PDB entry 3JRG | X-ray diffraction, 3.11 A resolution | chains A and D of the 4 polymer chains in the assembly

[Chain A]
Molecule: DNA-binding protein fis
Organism: Escherichia coli
Reference sequence: P0A6R3 (FIS_ECOLI); numbering as in UniProt (aligned over 1-98)
Amino-acid sequence (98 residues; numbered 1 to 98; the number before each row is that of its first residue):
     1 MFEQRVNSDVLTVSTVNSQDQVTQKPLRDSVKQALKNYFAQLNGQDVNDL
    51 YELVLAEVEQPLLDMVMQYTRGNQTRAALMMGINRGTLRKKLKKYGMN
Not modelled in the structure: 1-7
Swiss-Prot annotation at these positions:
  - DNA-binding region: Gln74 to Lys93 (H-T-H motif)
  - region: Asn17 to Gly44 (Required for the stimulation of HIN-mediated recombination)

[Chain D]
Molecule: 27-nt DNA strand
Sequence (27 nucleotides; row label = number of the first residue in the row):
     1 AAATTTGCTGAAAATTCCAACAAATTT

[Chain A / chain D interface]
Pairs across the interface (13; chain A residue first):
  Gly72(A) with DT6(D), phosphate contact
  Asn73(A) with DT5(D), hydrogen bond to the phosphate; DT6(D), phosphate contact
  Gln74(A) with DT6(D), hydrogen bond to the phosphate; DG7(D), hydrogen bond to the phosphate
  Thr75(A) with DT5(D), sugar contact; DT6(D), hydrogen bond to the phosphate
  Arg76(A) with DT5(D), phosphate contact
  Arg85(A) with DT6(D), base contact; DG7(D), hydrogen bond to the base; DC8(D), base contact
  Arg89(A) with DT6(D), sugar contact; DG7(D), salt bridge to the phosphate

[Summary]
7 residues of chain A face 4 of chain D across their interface, with 5 hydrogen bonds and 1 salt bridge. Among
the polar pairs are Arg85(A)-DG7(D), Asn73(A)-DT5(D) and Gln74(A)-DT6(D).
Here chain A is DNA-binding protein fis (Escherichia coli) and chain D is a 27-nt DNA strand. Entry 3JRG
(Crystal structure of Fis bound to 27 bp non consensus sequence DNA F18) was determined by X-ray diffraction
(same publication as 3IV5, 3JR9, 3JRA, 3JRB, 3JRC, 3JRD and 4 further entries).
